9G2B - chains A and T of the 15 polymer chains in the assembly; structure by electron microscopy, 3.20 A resolution.

== Chain A ==
Protein: DNA-directed RNA polymerase I subunit RPA190
Organism: Saccharomyces cerevisiae
Notes: EC 2.7.7.6
UniProt: P10964 (RPA1_YEAST); residues 1-1664 here = UniProt positions 1-1664
Amino-acid sequence (1664 residues; each row starts with the number of its first residue):
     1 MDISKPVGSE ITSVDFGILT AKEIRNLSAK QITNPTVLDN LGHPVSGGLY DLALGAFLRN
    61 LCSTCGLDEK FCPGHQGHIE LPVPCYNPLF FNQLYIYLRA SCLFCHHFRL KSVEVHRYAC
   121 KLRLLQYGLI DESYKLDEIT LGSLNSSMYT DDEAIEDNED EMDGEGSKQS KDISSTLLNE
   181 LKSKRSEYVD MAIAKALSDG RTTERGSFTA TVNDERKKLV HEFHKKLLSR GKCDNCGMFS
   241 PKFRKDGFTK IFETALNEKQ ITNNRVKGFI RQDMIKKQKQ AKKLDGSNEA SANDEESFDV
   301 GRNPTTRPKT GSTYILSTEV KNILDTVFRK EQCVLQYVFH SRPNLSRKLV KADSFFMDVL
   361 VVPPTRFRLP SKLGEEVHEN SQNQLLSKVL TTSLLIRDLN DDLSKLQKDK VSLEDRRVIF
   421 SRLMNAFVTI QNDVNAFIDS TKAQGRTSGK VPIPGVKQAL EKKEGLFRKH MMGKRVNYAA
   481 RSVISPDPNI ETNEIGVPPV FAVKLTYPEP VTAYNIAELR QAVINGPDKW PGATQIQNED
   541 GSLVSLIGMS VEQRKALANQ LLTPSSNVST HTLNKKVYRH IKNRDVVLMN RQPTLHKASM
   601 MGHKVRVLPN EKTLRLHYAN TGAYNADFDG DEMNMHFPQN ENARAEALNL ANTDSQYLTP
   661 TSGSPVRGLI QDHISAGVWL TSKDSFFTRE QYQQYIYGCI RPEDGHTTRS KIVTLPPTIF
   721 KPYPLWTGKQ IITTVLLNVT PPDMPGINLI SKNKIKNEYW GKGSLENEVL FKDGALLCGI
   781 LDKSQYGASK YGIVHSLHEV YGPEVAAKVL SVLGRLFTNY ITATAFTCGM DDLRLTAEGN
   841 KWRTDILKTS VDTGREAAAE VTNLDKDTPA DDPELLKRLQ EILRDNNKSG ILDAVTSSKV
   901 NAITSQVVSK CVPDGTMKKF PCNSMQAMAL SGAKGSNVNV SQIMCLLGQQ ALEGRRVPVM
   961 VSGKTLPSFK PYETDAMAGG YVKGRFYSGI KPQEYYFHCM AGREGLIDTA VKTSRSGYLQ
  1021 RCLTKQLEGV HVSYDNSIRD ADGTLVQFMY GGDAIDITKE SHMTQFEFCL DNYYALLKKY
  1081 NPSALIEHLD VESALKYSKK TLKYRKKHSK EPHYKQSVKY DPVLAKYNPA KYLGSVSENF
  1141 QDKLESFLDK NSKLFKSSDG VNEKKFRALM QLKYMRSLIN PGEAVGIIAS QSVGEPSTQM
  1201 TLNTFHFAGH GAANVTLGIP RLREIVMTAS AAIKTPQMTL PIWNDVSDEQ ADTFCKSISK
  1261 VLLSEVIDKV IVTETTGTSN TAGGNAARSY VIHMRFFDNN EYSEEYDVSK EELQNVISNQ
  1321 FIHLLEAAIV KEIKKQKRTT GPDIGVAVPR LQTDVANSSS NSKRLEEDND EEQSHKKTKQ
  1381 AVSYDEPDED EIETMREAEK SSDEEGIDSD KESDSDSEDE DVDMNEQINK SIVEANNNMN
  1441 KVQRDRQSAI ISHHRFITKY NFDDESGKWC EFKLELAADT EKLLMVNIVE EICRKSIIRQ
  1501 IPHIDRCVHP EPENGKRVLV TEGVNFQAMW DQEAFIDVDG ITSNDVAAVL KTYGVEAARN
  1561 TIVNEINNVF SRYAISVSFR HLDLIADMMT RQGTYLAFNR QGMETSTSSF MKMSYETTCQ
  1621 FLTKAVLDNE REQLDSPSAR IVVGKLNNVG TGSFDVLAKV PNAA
Unresolved in the structure: 142-173, 269-311, 446-450, 1154-1159, 1201-1213, 1278-1286, 1339-1432, 1664
Curated features (UniProtKB/Swiss-Prot):
  - region: Pro992 to Glu1004 (Bridging helix)
  - binding site (Zn(2+)): Cys62, Cys65, Cys72, His75, Cys102, Cys105, Cys233, Cys236
  - binding site (Mg(2+)): Asp627, Asp629, Asp631
  - modified residue (Phosphoserine): Ser889, Ser1636
Ion coordination: Zn2+ site 1: Cys62, Cys65, Cys72, His75; Zn2+ site 2: Cys102, Cys105, Cys233, Cys236; Mg2+: Asp627, Asp629, Asp631
What the authors report for this chain:
  - specificity-determining residues: Pro593 (proposed by the authors, not directly observed)

== Chain T ==
Molecule: Template DNA
Sequence (38 nucleotides; numbered 1 to 38; the number before each row is that of its first residue):
     1 CTACCGATAA GCAGATXCTC TCGATTGCGT ATGAAATC
Unresolved in the structure: 33-38
Modified residues: 3DR (1',2'-dideoxyribofuranose-5'-phosphate) at position 17

== Chain A / chain T interface ==
Pairs across the interface (17):
  Arg230(A) - DC4(T)  salt bridge to the phosphate
  Lys462(A) - DA15(T)  salt bridge to the phosphate
  Lys463(A) - DC18(T)  salt bridge to the phosphate
  Arg468(A) - DT16(T)  salt bridge to the phosphate
  Arg468(A) - DC18(T)  salt bridge to the phosphate
  Arg475(A) - DC20(T)  salt bridge to the phosphate
  Arg481(A) - DC20(T)  sugar contact
  Gln592(A) - DC18(T)  base contact
  Gln592(A) - DT19(T)  sugar contact
  Thr1013(A) - 3DR_17(T)  sugar contact
  Ser1014(A) - 3DR_17(T)  hydrogen bond to the phosphate
  Gly1017(A) - 3DR_17(T)  sugar contact
  Tyr1018(A) - DT16(T)  sugar contact
  Arg1600(A) - DG14(T)  base contact
  Glu1616(A) - DA15(T)  sugar contact
  Thr1617(A) - DG14(T)  sugar contact
  Thr1617(A) - DA15(T)  phosphate contact
Other interface residues (no listed pair), chain A (19 interface residues in all): Lys457, Glu461, Pro593, Arg1021, Gln1620

== In short ==
The interface between chain A and chain T involves 19 residues on one side and 8 on the other; the contacts
include 1 hydrogen bond and 6 salt bridges. Polar contacts include Ser1014(A)-3DR_17(T), Arg230(A)-DC4(T) and
Lys462(A)-DA15(T). UniProt lists 8 Zn2+-binding residues and 3 Mg2+-binding residues on chain A. From the
paper: the specificity determinant Pro593(A).
Chain A is DNA-directed RNA polymerase I subunit RPA190 (Saccharomyces cerevisiae) and chain T is Template
DNA; the structure, Yeast RNA polymerase I elongation complex stalled by an apurinic site, 12-subunit, was
determined by electron microscopy, deposited together with 9G1V, 9G1X, 9G23, 9G24, 9G26, 9G27, 9G29 and 9G2C.
